4JZ8 - chains A and B; structure by X-ray diffraction, 2.10 A resolution.

[Chain A (and B)]
Protein: Carbamate kinase
Source organism: Giardia lamblia
Notes: EC 2.7.2.2; chain B of this document is another copy of the same molecule, construct and numbering; everything in this record applies to it too
UniProtKB: A8BB85 (A8BB85_GIAIC); residue numbers follow UniProt; this construct covers 1-316
Chain sequence (317 residues; numbered 0 to 316; the number before each row is that of its first residue; numbering starts at 0):
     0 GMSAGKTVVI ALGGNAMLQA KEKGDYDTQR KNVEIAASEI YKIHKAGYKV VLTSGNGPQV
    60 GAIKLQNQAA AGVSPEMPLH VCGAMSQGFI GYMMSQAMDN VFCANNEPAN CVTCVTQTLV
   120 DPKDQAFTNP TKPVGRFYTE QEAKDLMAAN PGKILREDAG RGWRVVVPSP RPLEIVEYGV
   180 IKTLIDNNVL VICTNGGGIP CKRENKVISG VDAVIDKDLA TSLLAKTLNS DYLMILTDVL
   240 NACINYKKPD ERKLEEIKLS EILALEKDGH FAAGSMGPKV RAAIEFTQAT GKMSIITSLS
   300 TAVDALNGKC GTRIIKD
Not modelled in the structure: 0 (chain B: 0, 245-249)
Differences from the reference sequence: insertion (0)
What the authors report for this chain:
  - binding site for citric acid: Gly13, Asn55, Gly56, Lys131, Arg163
  - catalytic residues: Asn55, Gly56, Lys131, Val213 (proposed by the authors, not directly observed)
  - conformationally variable residues (domain motion): Asp123 to Arg170

[How chain A and chain B interact]
Residue-residue contacts (89; chain A residue first):
  Gly23(A) - Pro74(B)
  Gly23(A) - Met76(B)
  Tyr25(A) - Met76(B)  hydrophobic
  Tyr25(A) - Pro77(B)
  Tyr25(A) - His79(B)
  Tyr25(A) - Val80(B)  hydrophobic
  Ile62(A) - Met84(B)  hydrophobic
  Leu64(A) - Val72(B)  hydrophobic
  Gln65(A) - Asn66(B)  hydrogen bond
  Gln65(A) - Ala69(B)
  Gln65(A) - Ser73(B)
  Gln65(A) - Pro74(B)  hydrogen bond (side chain-backbone)
  Asn66(A) - Gln65(B)  hydrogen bond
  Ala68(A) - Ala69(B)  hydrophobic
  Ala69(A) - Gln65(B)
  Ala69(A) - Ala68(B)  hydrophobic
  Val72(A) - Leu64(B)
  Val72(A) - Ala68(B)  hydrophobic
  Ser73(A) - Ala61(B)
  Ser73(A) - Leu64(B)
  Ser73(A) - Gln65(B)
  Pro74(A) - Gly23(B)
  Pro74(A) - Asp24(B)
  Pro74(A) - Gln65(B)  hydrogen bond (backbone-side chain)
  Met76(A) - Gly23(B)
  Met76(A) - Tyr25(B)  hydrophobic
  Met76(A) - Phe88(B)  hydrophobic
  Pro77(A) - Tyr25(B)
  His79(A) - Tyr25(B)
  His79(A) - Tyr91(B)
  Val80(A) - Tyr25(B)  hydrophobic
  Val80(A) - Phe88(B)  hydrophobic
  Ala83(A) - Gly87(B)
  Ala83(A) - Tyr91(B)  hydrophobic
  Met84(A) - Met84(B)
  Met84(A) - Phe88(B)  hydrophobic
  Gly87(A) - Ala83(B)
  Phe88(A) - Val80(B)  hydrophobic
  Phe88(A) - Met84(B)  hydrophobic
  Tyr91(A) - His79(B)  hydrogen bond
  Tyr91(A) - Ala83(B)  hydrophobic
  Tyr91(A) - Gln116(B)
  Tyr91(A) - Ile198(B)  hydrophobic
  Tyr91(A) - Gly209(B)
  Gln95(A) - Gln116(B)  hydrogen bond
  Gln95(A) - Cys200(B)
  Gln95(A) - Ile207(B)
  Gln95(A) - Ser208(B)
  Gln95(A) - Gly209(B)
  Asp98(A) - Gln116(B)  hydrogen bond
  Asp98(A) - Val175(B)
  Asp98(A) - Ile207(B)
  Asn99(A) - Val206(B)
  Asn99(A) - Ile207(B)  hydrogen bond (side chain-backbone)
  Cys102(A) - Lys205(B)
  Ala103(A) - Lys205(B)
  Val111(A) - Cys113(B)  hydrophobic
  Val111(A) - Val114(B)
  Val111(A) - Val179(B)  hydrophobic
  Thr112(A) - Thr112(B)
  Thr112(A) - Cys113(B)
  Thr112(A) - Val114(B)  hydrogen bond (backbone-backbone)
  Cys113(A) - Val111(B)  hydrophobic
  Cys113(A) - Thr112(B)
  Val114(A) - Val111(B)
  Val114(A) - Thr112(B)  hydrogen bond (backbone-backbone)
  Gln116(A) - Tyr91(B)
  Gln116(A) - Gln95(B)  hydrogen bond
  Gln116(A) - Asp98(B)  hydrogen bond
  Val175(A) - Asp98(B)
  Glu176(A) - Val111(B)
  Val179(A) - Val111(B)  hydrophobic
  Val179(A) - Val188(B)  hydrophobic
  Thr182(A) - Asn186(B)
  Leu183(A) - Leu183(B)  hydrophobic
  Asn186(A) - Thr182(B)
  Asn186(A) - Asn186(B)
  Val188(A) - Val179(B)  hydrophobic
  Ile198(A) - Tyr91(B)
  Cys200(A) - Tyr91(B)
  Cys200(A) - Gln95(B)
  Lys205(A) - Cys102(B)
  Lys205(A) - Asn105(B)  hydrogen bond
  Val206(A) - Asn99(B)
  Ile207(A) - Gln95(B)
  Ile207(A) - Asn99(B)  hydrogen bond (backbone-side chain)
  Ser208(A) - Gln95(B)
  Gly209(A) - Tyr91(B)
  Gly209(A) - Gln95(B)
Other interface residues (no listed pair), chain A (50 interface residues in all): Asp24, Gln28, Ala61, Asn105, Asn109, Cys110
Other interface residues (no listed pair), chain B (52 interface residues in all): Lys22, Gln28, Ile62, Ser94, Ala103, Asn109, Cys110, Glu176

[In short]
The interface between chain A and chain B involves 50 residues on one side and 52 on the other; the contacts
include 14 hydrogen bonds. Polar pairs include Gln65(A)-Asn66(B), Gln65(A)-Pro74(B) and Tyr91(A)-His79(B). The
paper reports catalytic residues Asn55(A), Gly56(A) and Lys131(A) among others; a binding site for citric acid
at Gly13(A), Asn55(A) and Gly56(A) among others.
Both chains are Carbamate kinase (Giardia lamblia). Entry 4JZ8 (Carbamate kinase from Giardia lamblia bound to
citric acid) was determined by X-ray diffraction, deposited together with 4JZ7 and 4JZ9.
